Entry 9E1X (electron microscopy, 3.40 A resolution); this record covers chains J and W of the 11 polymer chains in the assembly.

[Chain J]
Molecule: 152-nt DNA strand
Organism: Homo sapiens
Sequence (152 nucleotides; numbered -75 to 76; the number before each row is that of its first residue; numbers below 1 keep their minus sign (DC-75 is residue -75)):
   -75 CCCTGGAGAA TCCCGGTGCC GAGGCCGCTC AATTGGTCGT AGACAGCTCT AGCACCGCTT
   -15 AAACGCACGT ACGCGCTGTC CCCCGCGTTT TAACCGCCAA GGGGATTACT CCCTAGTCTC
    45 CAGGCACGTG TCAGATATAT ACATCCTGTG CA
Unresolved in the structure: 75-76

[Chain W]
Protein: SWI/SNF-related matrix-associated actin-dependent regulator of chromatin subfamily A member 5
Organism: Homo sapiens
UniProtKB: O60264 (SMCA5_HUMAN); residues 88-1139 here correspond to UniProt positions 1-1052 (UniProt number = residue number - 87)
Sequence (1052 residues; numbered 88 to 1139; the number before each row is that of its first residue):
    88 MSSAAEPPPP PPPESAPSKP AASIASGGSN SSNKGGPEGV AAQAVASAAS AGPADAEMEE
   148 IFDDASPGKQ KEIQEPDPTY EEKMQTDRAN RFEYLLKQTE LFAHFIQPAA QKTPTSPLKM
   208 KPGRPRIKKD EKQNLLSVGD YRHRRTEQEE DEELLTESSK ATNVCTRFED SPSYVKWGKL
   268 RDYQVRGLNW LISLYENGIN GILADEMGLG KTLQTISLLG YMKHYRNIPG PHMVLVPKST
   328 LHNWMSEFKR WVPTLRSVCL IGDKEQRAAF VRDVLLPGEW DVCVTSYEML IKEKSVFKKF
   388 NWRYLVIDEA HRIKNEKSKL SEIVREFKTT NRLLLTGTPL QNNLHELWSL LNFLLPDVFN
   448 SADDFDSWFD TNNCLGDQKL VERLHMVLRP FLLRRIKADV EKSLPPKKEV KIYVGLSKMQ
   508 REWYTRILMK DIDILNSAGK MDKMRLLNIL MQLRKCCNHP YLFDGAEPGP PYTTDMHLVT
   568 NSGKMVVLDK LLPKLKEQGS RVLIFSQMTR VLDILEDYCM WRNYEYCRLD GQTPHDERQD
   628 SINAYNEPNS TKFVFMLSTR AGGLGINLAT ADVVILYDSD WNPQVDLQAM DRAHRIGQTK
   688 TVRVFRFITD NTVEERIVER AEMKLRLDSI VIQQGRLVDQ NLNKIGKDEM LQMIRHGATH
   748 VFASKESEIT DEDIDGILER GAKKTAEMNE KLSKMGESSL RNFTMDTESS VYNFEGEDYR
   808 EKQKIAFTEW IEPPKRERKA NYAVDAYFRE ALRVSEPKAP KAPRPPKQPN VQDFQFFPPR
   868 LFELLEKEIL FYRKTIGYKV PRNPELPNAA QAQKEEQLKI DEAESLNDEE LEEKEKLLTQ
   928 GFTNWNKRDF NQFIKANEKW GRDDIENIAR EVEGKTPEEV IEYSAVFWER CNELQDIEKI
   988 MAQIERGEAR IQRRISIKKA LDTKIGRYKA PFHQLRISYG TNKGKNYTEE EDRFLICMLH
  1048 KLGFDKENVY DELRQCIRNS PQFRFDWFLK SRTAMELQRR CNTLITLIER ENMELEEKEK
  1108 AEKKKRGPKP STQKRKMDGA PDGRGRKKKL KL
Unresolved in the structure: 88-165, 167-254, 451-463, 518-529, 722-1139
Swiss-Prot annotation at these positions:
  - motif: Asp395 to His398 (DEAH box)
  - binding site (ATP): Asp292 to Thr299
  - modified residue: Ser89 (N-acetylserine), Ser153 (Phosphoserine), Thr200 (Phosphothreonine), Ser203 (Phosphoserine), Ser224 (Phosphoserine), Ser258 (Phosphoserine), Lys527 (N6-acetyllysine), Ser842 (Phosphoserine), Ser912 (Phosphoserine)
  - cross-link (Glycyl lysine isopeptide (Lys-Gly)): Lys170 (interchain with G-Cter in SUMO2), Lys731 (interchain with G-Cter in SUMO2), Lys734 (interchain with G-Cter in SUMO2), Lys781 (interchain with G-Cter in SUMO2), Lys809 (interchain with G-Cter in SUMO2), Lys822 (interchain with G-Cter in SUMO2), Lys1053 (interchain with G-Cter in SUMO2)
Ligand contacts: ADP (adenosine-5'-diphosphate): Arg268, Tyr270, Gly295, Gly297, Lys298, Thr299, Leu300, Asn330, Glu334, Trp338, Arg682, Ile683

[Chain J / chain W interface]
Residue-residue contacts (30; chain J residue first):
  DG-24(J) - Leu534(W)  phosphate contact
  DG-24(J) - Asn535(W)  base contact
  DC-23(J) - Leu534(W)  phosphate contact
  DC-23(J) - Asn535(W)  base contact
  DA-22(J) - Lys542(W)  salt bridge to the phosphate
  DA-22(J) - Met595(W)  phosphate contact
  DC-21(J) - Gln594(W)  sugar contact
  DC-21(J) - Met595(W)  phosphate contact
  DC-21(J) - Thr596(W)  hydrogen bond to the phosphate
  DC-21(J) - Arg597(W)  hydrogen bond to the phosphate
  DC-20(J) - Thr596(W)  phosphate contact
  DC-20(J) - Asp617(W)  phosphate contact
  DC-20(J) - Gly618(W)  phosphate contact
  DC-20(J) - Gln619(W)  hydrogen bond to the phosphate
  DC-20(J) - Ser645(W)  hydrogen bond to the phosphate
  DC-20(J) - Arg647(W)  sugar contact
  DC-20(J) - Ala648(W)  phosphate contact
  DG-19(J) - Gly618(W)  phosphate contact
  DG-19(J) - Arg625(W)  salt bridge to the phosphate
  DG-19(J) - Ala648(W)  phosphate contact
  DG-19(J) - Gly649(W)  hydrogen bond to the phosphate
  DC-18(J) - Lys325(W)  phosphate contact
  DC-18(J) - Ser326(W)  phosphate contact
  DC-18(J) - Glu375(W)  sugar contact
  DC-18(J) - His622(W)  salt bridge to the phosphate
  DT-17(J) - Lys325(W)  salt bridge to the phosphate
  DT-17(J) - Met376(W)  phosphate contact
  DT-16(J) - Asp350(W)  phosphate contact
  DT-16(J) - Arg354(W)  salt bridge to the phosphate
  DT-16(J) - Lys379(W)  salt bridge to the phosphate
Other interface residues (no listed pair), chain W (28 interface residues in all): Gly349, Lys351, Met538, Gln539, Gly650

[In short]
9 residues of chain J and 28 residues of chain W are in contact; the contacts include 5 hydrogen bonds and 6
salt bridges. Polar contacts include DC-21(J)-Thr596(W), DC-21(J)-Arg597(W) and DC-20(J)-Gln619(W). Bound to
chain W: ADP. UniProt lists 8 ATP-binding residues on chain W.
Chain J is a 152-nt DNA strand and chain W is SWI/SNF-related matrix-associated actin-dependent regulator of
chromatin subfamily A member 5, both from Homo sapiens; the structure, Snf2h bound nucleosome complex -
ClassD1, was determined by electron microscopy (same publication as 9E1L, 9E1M, 9E1N, 9E1O, 9E1P, 9E1Q and 4
further entries).
